PDB entry 6QN1 | electron microscopy, 3.28 A resolution | chains FG and FI of the 240 polymer chains in the assembly

[Chain FG]
Name: Carbon dioxide concentrating mechanism protein CcmL
Organism: Klebsiella pneumoniae
Reference sequence: A0A486QTH6 (A0A486QTH6_KLEPN); numbering as in UniProt (aligned over 1-88)
Amino-acid sequence (88 residues; numbered 1 to 88; the number before each row is that of its first residue):
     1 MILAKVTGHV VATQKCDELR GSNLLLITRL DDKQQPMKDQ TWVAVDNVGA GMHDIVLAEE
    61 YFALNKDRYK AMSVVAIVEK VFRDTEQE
Unresolved in the structure: 66-68, 85-88

[Chain FI]
Name: BMC domain-containing protein
Organism: Klebsiella pneumoniae
Reference sequence: A0A0J4R4X1 (A0A0J4R4X1_KLEPN); residue numbers follow UniProt; this construct covers 1-87
Amino-acid sequence (100 residues; row label = number of the first residue in the row):
     1 MKEALGLIET KGLVACIEAA DAMCKAANVE LIGYENVGSG LVTAMVKGDV GAVNAAVDSG
    61 VEAAKRIGKV VSSRVIARPH NDIEKIAGST KHKSLRPHNA
Unresolved in the structure: 1-2, 84-100
Construct notes: conflict K69 (Glu in A0A0J4R4X1); expression tag (88-100)

[Interface between chain FG and chain FI]
Pairs across the interface (4):
  G21(FG) - D58(FI)
  N23(FG) - A26(FI)
  N23(FG) - S59(FI)
  G49(FG) - K25(FI)  hydrogen bond (backbone-side chain)
Also at the interface, not in a pair above, chain FG (8 interface residues in all): H9, V11, T13, A50, G51
Also at the interface, not in a pair above, chain FI (8 interface residues in all): A22, A27, N28, G51

[In short]
Chain FG and chain FI each contribute 8 residues to their interface, with 1 hydrogen bond. Its one
hydrogen-bonded contact is G49(FG)-K25(FI).
Chain FG is Carbon dioxide concentrating mechanism protein CcmL and chain FI is BMC domain-containing protein,
both from Klebsiella pneumoniae; the structure, T=4 quasi-symmetric bacterial microcompartment particle, was
determined by electron microscopy.
